Entry 8Z14 (X-ray diffraction, 2.64 A resolution); this record covers chain A.

[Chain A]
Protein: Flavin-dependent monooxygenase
From: Streptomyces ardesiacus
UniProtKB: A0A7T1BYC5 (A0A7T1BYC5_STRSQ); numbering as in UniProt (aligned over 1-432)
Sequence (432 residues; row label = number of the first residue in the row):
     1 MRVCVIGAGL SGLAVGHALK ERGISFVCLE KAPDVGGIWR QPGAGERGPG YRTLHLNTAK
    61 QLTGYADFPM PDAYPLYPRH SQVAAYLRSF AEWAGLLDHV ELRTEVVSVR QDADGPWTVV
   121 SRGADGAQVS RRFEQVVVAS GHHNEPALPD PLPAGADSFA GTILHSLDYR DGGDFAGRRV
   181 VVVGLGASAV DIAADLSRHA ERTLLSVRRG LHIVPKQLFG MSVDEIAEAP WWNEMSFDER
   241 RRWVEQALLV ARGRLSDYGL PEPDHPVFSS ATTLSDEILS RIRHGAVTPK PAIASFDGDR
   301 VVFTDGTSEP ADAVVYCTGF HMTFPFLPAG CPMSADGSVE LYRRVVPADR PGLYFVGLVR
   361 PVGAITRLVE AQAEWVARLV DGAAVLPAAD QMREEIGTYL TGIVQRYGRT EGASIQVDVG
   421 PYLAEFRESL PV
Disordered / not traced: 427-432
Differences from the reference sequence: conflict Met333 (Val in A0A7T1BYC5)
Residues lining bound ligands:
  - 6-dimethylallyl-L-tryptophan (A1D7R; (2S)-2-azanyl-3-[6-(3-methylbut-2-enyl)-1H-indol-3-yl]propanoic acid): Asn57, Thr58, Val223, Asp224, Phe268, Leu274, Arg360, Pro361, Val362, Gly363
  - FAD (flavin-adenine dinucleotide): Ile6, Gly7, Ala8, Gly9, Leu10, Ser11, Gly12, Leu29, Glu30, Lys31, Ala32, Gly37, Ile38, Trp39, Pro49, Tyr51, Leu54, His55, Leu56, Asn57, Thr58, Thr63, Thr104, Glu105, Val106, Ala139, Ser140, Gly141, His143, Phe326, Arg360, Ala364, Ile365

[In short]
Bound to chain A: 6-dimethylallyl-L-tryptophan and flavin-adenine dinucleotide.
Chain A is Flavin-dependent monooxygenase (Streptomyces ardesiacus); the structure, The crystal structure of
DiatB-6-DMAT complex, was determined by X-ray diffraction together with 8Z12, 8Z13, 8Z15 and 8Z16 from the
same study.
